PDB entry 1Y1W | X-ray diffraction, 4.00 A resolution | chains P and A of the 15 polymer chains in the assembly

Chain P:
Molecule: 10-nt RNA strand
Sequence (10 nucleotides; numbered 1 to 10; the number before each row is that of its first residue):
     1 AAGACCAGGC
Ion coordination: Mg2+: C10 (shared with Asp481(A) of chain A)

Chain A:
Protein: DNA-directed RNA polymerase II largest subunit
Source organism: Saccharomyces cerevisiae
Notes: EC 2.7.7.6
UniProtKB: P04050 (RPB1_YEAST); numbering as in UniProt (aligned over 1-1733)
Amino-acid sequence (1733 residues; each row starts with the number of its first residue):
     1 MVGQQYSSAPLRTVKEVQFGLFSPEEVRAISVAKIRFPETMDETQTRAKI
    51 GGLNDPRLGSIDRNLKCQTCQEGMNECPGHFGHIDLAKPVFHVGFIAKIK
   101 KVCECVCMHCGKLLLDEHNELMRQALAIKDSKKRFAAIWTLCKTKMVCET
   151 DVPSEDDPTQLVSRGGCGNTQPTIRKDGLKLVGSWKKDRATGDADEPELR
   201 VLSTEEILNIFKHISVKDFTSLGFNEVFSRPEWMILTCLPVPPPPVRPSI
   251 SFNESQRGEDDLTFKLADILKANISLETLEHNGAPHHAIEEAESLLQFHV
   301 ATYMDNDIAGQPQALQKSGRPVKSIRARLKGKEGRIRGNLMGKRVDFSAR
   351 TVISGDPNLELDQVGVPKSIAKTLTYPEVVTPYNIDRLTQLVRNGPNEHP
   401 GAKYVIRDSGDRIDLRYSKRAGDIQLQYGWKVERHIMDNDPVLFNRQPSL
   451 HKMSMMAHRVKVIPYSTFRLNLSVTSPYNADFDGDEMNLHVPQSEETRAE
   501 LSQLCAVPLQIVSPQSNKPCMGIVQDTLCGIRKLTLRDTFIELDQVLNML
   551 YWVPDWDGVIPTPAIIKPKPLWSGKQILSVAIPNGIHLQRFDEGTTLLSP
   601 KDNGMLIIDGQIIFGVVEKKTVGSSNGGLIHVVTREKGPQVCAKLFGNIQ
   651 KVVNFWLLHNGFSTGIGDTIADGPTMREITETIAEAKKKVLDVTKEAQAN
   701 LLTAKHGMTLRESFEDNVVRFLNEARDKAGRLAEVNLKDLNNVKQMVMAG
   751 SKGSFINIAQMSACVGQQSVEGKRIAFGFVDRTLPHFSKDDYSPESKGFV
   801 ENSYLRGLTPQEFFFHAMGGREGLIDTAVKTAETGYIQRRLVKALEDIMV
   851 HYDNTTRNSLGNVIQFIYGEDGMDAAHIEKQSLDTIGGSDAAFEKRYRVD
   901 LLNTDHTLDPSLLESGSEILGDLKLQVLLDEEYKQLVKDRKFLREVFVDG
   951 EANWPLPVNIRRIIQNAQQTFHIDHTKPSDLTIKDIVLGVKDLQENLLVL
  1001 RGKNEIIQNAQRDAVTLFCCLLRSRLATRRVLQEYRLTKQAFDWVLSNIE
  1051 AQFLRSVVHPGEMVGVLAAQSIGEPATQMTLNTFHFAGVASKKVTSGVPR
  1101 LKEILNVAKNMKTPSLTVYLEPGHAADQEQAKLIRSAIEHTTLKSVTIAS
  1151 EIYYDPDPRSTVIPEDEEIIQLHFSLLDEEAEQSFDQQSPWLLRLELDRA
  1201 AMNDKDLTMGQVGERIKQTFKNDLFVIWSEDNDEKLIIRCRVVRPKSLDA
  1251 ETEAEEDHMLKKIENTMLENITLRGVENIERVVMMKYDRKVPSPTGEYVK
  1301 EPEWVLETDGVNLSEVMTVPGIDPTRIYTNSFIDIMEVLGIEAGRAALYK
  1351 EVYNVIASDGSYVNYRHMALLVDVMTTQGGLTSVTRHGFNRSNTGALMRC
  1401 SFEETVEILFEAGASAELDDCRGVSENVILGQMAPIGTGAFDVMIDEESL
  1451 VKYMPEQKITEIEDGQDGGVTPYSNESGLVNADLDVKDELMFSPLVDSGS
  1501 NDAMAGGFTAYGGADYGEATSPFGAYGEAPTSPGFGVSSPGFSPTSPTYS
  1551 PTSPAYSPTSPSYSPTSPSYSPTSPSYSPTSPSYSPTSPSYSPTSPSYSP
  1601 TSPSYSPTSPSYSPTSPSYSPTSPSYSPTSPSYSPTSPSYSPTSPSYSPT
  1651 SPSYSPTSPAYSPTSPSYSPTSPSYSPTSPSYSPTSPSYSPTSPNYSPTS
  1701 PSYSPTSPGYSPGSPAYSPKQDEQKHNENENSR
Not modelled in the structure: 1, 187-194, 1082-1091, 1177-1186, 1244-1253, 1456-1733
Ion coordination: Zn2+ site 1: Cys67, Cys70, Cys77, His80; Zn2+ site 2: Cys110, Cys167; Mg2+: Asp481 (shared with C10(P) of chain P)
Swiss-Prot annotation at these positions:
  - region: Pro248 to Asp260 (Lid loop), Asn306 to Lys323 (Rudder loop), Pro810 to Glu822 (Bridging helix)
  - binding site (Zn(2+)): Cys67, Cys70, Cys77, His80, Cys107, Cys110, Cys148, Cys167
  - binding site (Mg(2+)): Asp481, Asp483, Asp485
  - modified residue: Thr1471 (Phosphothreonine)
  - cross-link (Glycyl lysine isopeptide (Lys-Gly)): Lys695 (interchain with G-Cter in ubiquitin), Lys1246 (interchain with G-Cter in ubiquitin), Lys1350 (interchain with G-Cter in ubiquitin)
What the authors report for this chain:
  - binding site for the 19-nt DNA strand: Lys330, Arg337
  - binding site for the 10-nt RNA strand (chain P): Phe252
  - specificity-determining residues: Asn479 (proposed by the authors, not directly observed)

Interface between chain P and chain A:
Contacting residue pairs (6):
  A1(P) - Ile250(A)  base contact
  A1(P) - Phe252(A)  base contact
  G3(P) - Arg320(A)  hydrogen bond to the sugar
  C10(P) - Arg446(A)  hydrogen bond to the sugar
  C10(P) - Asp483(A)  phosphate contact
  C10(P) - Asp485(A)  hydrogen bond to the sugar
Interface residues without a listed pair, chain P (5 interface residues in all): A2, G9
Interface residues without a listed pair, chain A (9 interface residues in all): Lys323, Asp481, Gly484

Overview:
5 residues of chain P and 9 residues of chain A are in contact, with 3 hydrogen bonds. Among the polar pairs
are G3(P)-Arg320(A), C10(P)-Arg446(A) and C10(P)-Asp485(A). The paper reports a binding site for the 19-nt DNA
strand at Lys330(A) and Arg337(A); a binding site for the 10-nt RNA strand (chain P) at Phe252(A).
Here chain P is a 10-nt RNA strand and chain A is DNA-directed RNA polymerase II largest subunit
(Saccharomyces cerevisiae). Entry 1Y1W (Complete RNA Polymerase II elongation complex) was determined by X-ray
diffraction, deposited together with 1Y77, 1Y1V and 1Y1Y.
